PDB entry 6C26 | electron microscopy, 3.50 A resolution | chains 1 and 5 of the 8 polymer chains in the assembly

# Chain 1
Protein: Dolichyl-diphosphooligosaccharide--protein glycosyltransferase subunit 1
Organism: Saccharomyces cerevisiae (strain ATCC 204508 / S288c)
Notes: EC 2.4.99.18
UniProt: P41543 (OST1_YEAST); numbering as in UniProt (aligned over 1-476)
Amino-acid sequence (476 residues; each row starts with the number of its first residue):
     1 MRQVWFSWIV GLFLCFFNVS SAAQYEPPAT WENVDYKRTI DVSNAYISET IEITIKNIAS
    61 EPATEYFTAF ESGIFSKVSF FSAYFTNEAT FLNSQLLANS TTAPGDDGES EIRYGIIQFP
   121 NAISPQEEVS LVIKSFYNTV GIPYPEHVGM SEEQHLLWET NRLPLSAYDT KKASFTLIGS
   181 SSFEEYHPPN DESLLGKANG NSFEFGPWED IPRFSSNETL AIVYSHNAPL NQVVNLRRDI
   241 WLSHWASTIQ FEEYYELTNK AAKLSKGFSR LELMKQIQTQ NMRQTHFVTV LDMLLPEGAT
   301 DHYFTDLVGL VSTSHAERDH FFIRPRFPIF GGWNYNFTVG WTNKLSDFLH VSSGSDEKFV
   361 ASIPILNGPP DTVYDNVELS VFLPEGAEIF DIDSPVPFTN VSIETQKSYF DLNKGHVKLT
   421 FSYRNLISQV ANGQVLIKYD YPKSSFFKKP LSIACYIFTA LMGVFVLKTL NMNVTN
Unresolved in the structure: 1-25, 59-64, 98-110
Covalently attached groups: N-acetylglucosamine (NAG) linked to Asn336
Residues lining bound ligands:
  - EGY ((4R,7R)-4-hydroxy-N,N,N-trimethyl-4,9-dioxo-7-[(undecanoyloxy)methyl]-3,5,8-trioxa-4lambda~5~-phosphadocosan-1-aminium), molecule 1: Trp241, Gln250, Glu252, Tyr409, Phe410
  - EGY, molecule 2: Met472, Asn473, Val474, Thr475
Reported in the primary citation:
  - post-translational modification sites: Asn336
  - binding site for EGY: Trp241, Gln250, Glu252, Asp301, Tyr303, Tyr409

# Chain 5
Protein: Dolichyl-diphosphooligosaccharide--protein glycosyltransferase subunit OST5
Organism: Saccharomyces cerevisiae (strain ATCC 204508 / S288c)
Notes: EC 2.4.99.18
UniProt: Q92316 (OST5_YEAST); residues 1-86 here = UniProt positions 1-86
Amino-acid sequence (86 residues; row label = number of the first residue in the row):
     1 MTYEQLYKEF HSSKSFQPFI HLDTQPKFAI CGLIVTLAVL SSALFAVGSK SSYIKKLFFY
    61 TILSVIGSLF AGLTTVFASN SFGVYV
Unresolved in the structure: 1, 86
Residues lining bound ligands:
  - EGY ((4R,7R)-4-hydroxy-N,N,N-trimethyl-4,9-dioxo-7-[(undecanoyloxy)methyl]-3,5,8-trioxa-4lambda~5~-phosphadocosan-1-aminium), molecule 1: Leu22, Ala29, Ile30, Ala78, Asn80, Ser81, Phe82, Gly83, Tyr85
  - EGY, molecule 2: Leu33, Thr74, Thr75, Ala78, Ser79, Phe82, Val84
Reported in the primary citation:
  - binding site for EGY: Tyr85

# How chain 1 and chain 5 interact
Residue-residue contacts (44):
  His244(1) with Phe16(5)
  Trp245(1) with Val76(5); Phe77(5); Asn80(5)
  Ala246(1) with Leu22(5), hydrophobic; Tyr85(5), hydrophobic
  Ser247(1) with Pro18(5)
  Thr248(1) with Tyr85(5)
  Ser346(1) with Ser15(5); Phe16(5)
  Leu349(1) with Phe16(5)
  His350(1) with Phe10(5); Ser13(5); Lys14(5)
  Val351(1) with Ser13(5), hydrogen bond (backbone-side chain); Lys14(5); Ser15(5)
  Phe359(1) with Phe16(5), hydrophobic
  Val360(1) with Phe10(5), hydrophobic
  Ser362(1) with Phe10(5)
  Asp391(1) with Leu6(5)
  Asp393(1) with Thr2(5); Tyr3(5)
  Tyr409(1) with Val84(5), hydrophobic
  Phe410(1) with Thr75(5)
  Leu436(1) with Leu6(5)
  Lys438(1) with Leu6(5); Glu9(5), salt bridge
  Pro450(1) with Gly72(5); Leu73(5), hydrophobic
  Ile453(1) with Gly72(5); Thr75(5)
  Ala454(1) with Ser68(5); Leu69(5), hydrophobic
  Ile457(1) with Ser68(5)
  Phe458(1) with Ser64(5); Val65(5), hydrophobic; Ser68(5), hydrogen bond (backbone-side chain)
  Leu461(1) with Tyr60(5), hydrogen bond (backbone-side chain); Ser64(5)
  Met462(1) with Tyr60(5), hydrophobic; Ser64(5)
  Phe465(1) with Leu57(5), hydrophobic; Tyr60(5), hydrophobic
Interface residues without a listed pair, chain 1 (39 interface residues in all): Ser243, Gln250, Leu345, Ser352, Ser353, Ser394, Pro395, Gln434, Phe446, Lys449, Val464, Lys468, Thr469
Interface residues without a listed pair, chain 5 (35 interface residues in all): Tyr7, Phe19, Gln25, Leu44, Val47, Tyr53, Lys56, Thr61, Ala71, Ser79

# Summary
39 residues of chain 1 and 35 residues of chain 5 are in contact, with 3 hydrogen bonds and 1 salt bridge.
Among the polar pairs are Lys438(1)-Glu9(5), Val351(1)-Ser13(5) and Phe458(1)-Ser68(5). The paper reports a
binding site for EGY at Trp241(1), Gln250(1) and Tyr85(5) among others; a modification site at Asn336(1).
Chain 1 is Dolichyl-diphosphooligosaccharide--protein glycosyltransferase subunit 1 and chain 5 is
Dolichyl-diphosphooligosaccharide--protein glycosyltransferase subunit OST5, both from Saccharomyces
cerevisiae (strain ATCC 204508 / S288c); the structure, The Cryo-EM structure of a eukaryotic oligosaccharyl
transferase complex, was determined by electron microscopy.
